Entry 6EXN (electron microscopy, 3.70 A resolution); this record covers chains 5 and C of the 46 polymer chains in the assembly.

Chain 5:
Molecule: U5 snRNA
Source organism: Saccharomyces cerevisiae S288c
Sequence (179 nucleotides; row label = number of the first residue in the row):
     1 AAGCAGCUUU ACAGAUCAAU GGCGGAGGGA GGUCAACAUC AAGAACUGUG GGCCUUUUAU
    61 UGCCUAUAGA ACUUAUAACG AACAUGGUUC UUGCCUUUUA CCAGAACCAU CCGGGUGUUG
   121 UCUCCAUAGA AACAGGUAAA GCUGUCCGUU ACUGUGGGCU UGCCAUAUUU UUUGGAACU
Unresolved in the structure: 128-129, 165-166, 176-179

Chain C:
Name: Pre-mRNA-splicing factor SNU114
Source organism: Saccharomyces cerevisiae (strain ATCC 204508 / S288c)
Reference sequence: P36048 (SN114_YEAST); numbering as in UniProt (aligned over 1-1008)
Sequence (1008 residues; each row starts with the number of its first residue):
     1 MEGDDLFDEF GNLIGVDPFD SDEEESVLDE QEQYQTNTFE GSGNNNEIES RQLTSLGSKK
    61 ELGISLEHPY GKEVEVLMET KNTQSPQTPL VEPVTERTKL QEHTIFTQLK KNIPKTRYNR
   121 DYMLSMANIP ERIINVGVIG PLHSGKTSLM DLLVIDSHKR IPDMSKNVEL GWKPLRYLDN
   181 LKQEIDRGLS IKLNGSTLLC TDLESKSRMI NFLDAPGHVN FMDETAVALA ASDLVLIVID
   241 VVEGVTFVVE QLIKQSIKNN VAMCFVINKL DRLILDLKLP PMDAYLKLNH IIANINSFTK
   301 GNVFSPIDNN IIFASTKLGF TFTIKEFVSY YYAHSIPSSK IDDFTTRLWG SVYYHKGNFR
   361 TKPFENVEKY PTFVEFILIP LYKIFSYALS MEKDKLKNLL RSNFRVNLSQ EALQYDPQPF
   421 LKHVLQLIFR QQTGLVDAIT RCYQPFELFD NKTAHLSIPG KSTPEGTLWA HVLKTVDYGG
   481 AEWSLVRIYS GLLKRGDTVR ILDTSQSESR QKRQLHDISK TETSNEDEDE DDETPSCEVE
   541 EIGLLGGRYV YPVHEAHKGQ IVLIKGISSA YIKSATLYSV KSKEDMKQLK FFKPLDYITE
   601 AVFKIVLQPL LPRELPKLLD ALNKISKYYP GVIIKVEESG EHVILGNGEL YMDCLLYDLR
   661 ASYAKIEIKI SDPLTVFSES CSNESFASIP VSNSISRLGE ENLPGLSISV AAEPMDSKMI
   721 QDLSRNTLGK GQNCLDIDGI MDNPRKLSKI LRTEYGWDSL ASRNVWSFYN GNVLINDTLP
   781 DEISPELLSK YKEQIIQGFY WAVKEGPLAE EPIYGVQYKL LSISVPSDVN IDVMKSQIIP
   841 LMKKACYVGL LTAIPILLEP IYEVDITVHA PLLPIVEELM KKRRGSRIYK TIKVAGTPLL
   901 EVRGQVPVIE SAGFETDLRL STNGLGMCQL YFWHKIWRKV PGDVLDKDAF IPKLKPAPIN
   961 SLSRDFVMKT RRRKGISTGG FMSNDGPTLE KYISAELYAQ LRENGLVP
Unresolved in the structure: 1-68, 517-532, 694-707, 728-742, 778-783, 827-832, 1006-1008
Swiss-Prot annotation at these positions:
  - region: Gly-140 to Thr-147 (G1), Gly-188 to Lys-192 (G2), Asp-214 to Gly-217 (G3), Asn-268 to Asp-271 (G4), Ser-315 to Lys-317 (G5)
  - binding site (GTP): Gly-140 to Thr-147, Asp-214 to His-218, Asn-268 to Asp-271
  - modified residue: Ser-85 (Phosphoserine), Thr-88 (Phosphothreonine)
Residues lining bound ligands: GTP (guanosine-5'-triphosphate): Pro-141, Leu-142, His-143, Ser-144, Gly-145, Lys-146, Thr-147, Ser-148, Pro-174, Arg-176, Asp-179, Leu-189, Ser-190, Ala-215, Pro-216, Gly-217, His-218, Lys-269, Asp-271, Arg-272, Asp-276, Ser-315, Thr-316, Lys-317

How chain 5 and chain C interact:
Pairs across the interface - 33 pairs, chain 5 then chain C:
  A1(5) / His-334(C)  base contact
  A1(5) / Arg-405(C)  hydrogen bond to the base
  G43(5) / Arg-97(C)  salt bridge to the phosphate
  G43(5) / Lys-99(C)  phosphate contact
  G43(5) / Gln-108(C)  hydrogen bond to the sugar
  G43(5) / Leu-109(C)  base contact
  A44(5) / Lys-99(C)  phosphate contact
  A44(5) / Leu-100(C)  hydrogen bond to the phosphate
  A44(5) / Gln-101(C)  phosphate contact
  A44(5) / Phe-106(C)  sugar contact
  A44(5) / Thr-107(C)  sugar contact
  A44(5) / Pro-162(C)  base contact
  A44(5) / Asp-163(C)  base contact
  A45(5) / Thr-107(C)  phosphate contact
  A45(5) / Gln-108(C)  phosphate contact
  A45(5) / Leu-109(C)  phosphate contact
  A45(5) / Asn-112(C)  phosphate contact
  C46(5) / Asn-112(C)  hydrogen bond to the phosphate
  C64(5) / Lys-110(C)  salt bridge to the phosphate
  U65(5) / Lys-110(C)  phosphate contact
  A70(5) / Arg-160(C)  base contact
  A71(5) / Arg-160(C)  salt bridge to the phosphate
  C72(5) / Lys-166(C)  salt bridge to the phosphate
  U73(5) / Lys-166(C)  phosphate contact
  U74(5) / Ser-165(C)  base contact
  U74(5) / Asn-167(C)  hydrogen bond to the phosphate
  A75(5) / Gln-101(C)  base contact
  A75(5) / Ile-105(C)  base contact
  A75(5) / Ser-165(C)  phosphate contact
  A75(5) / Asn-167(C)  hydrogen bond to the phosphate
  A75(5) / Lys-173(C)  phosphate contact
  A75(5) / Ile-185(C)  base contact
  A77(5) / Gln-101(C)  base contact
Also at the interface, not in a pair above, chain 5 (16 interface residues in all): U76, A81
Also at the interface, not in a pair above, chain C (24 interface residues in all): Thr-98, Lys-182, Asp-186

Summary:
16 residues of chain 5 and 24 residues of chain C are in contact; the contacts include 6 hydrogen bonds and 4
salt bridges. Polar pairs include A1(5)/Arg-405(C), G43(5)/Gln-108(C) and A44(5)/Leu-100(C). Chain C binds
GTP. From UniProt: 17 GTP-binding residues on chain C.
Chain 5 is U5 snRNA (Saccharomyces cerevisiae S288c) and chain C is Pre-mRNA-splicing factor SNU114
(Saccharomyces cerevisiae (strain ATCC 204508 / S288c)); the structure, Post-catalytic P complex spliceosome
with 3' splice site docked, was determined by electron microscopy.
